Entry 6S7X (X-ray diffraction, 1.70 A resolution); this record covers chains A and B.

== Chain A (and B) ==
Molecule: Activity-regulated cytoskeleton associated protein 1
From: Drosophila melanogaster
Notes: chain B of this document is another copy of the same molecule, construct and numbering; everything in this record applies to it too
UniProt: Q7K1U0 (ARC1_DROME); residues 39-205 here = UniProt positions 39-205
Amino-acid sequence (170 residues; row label = number of the first residue in the row):
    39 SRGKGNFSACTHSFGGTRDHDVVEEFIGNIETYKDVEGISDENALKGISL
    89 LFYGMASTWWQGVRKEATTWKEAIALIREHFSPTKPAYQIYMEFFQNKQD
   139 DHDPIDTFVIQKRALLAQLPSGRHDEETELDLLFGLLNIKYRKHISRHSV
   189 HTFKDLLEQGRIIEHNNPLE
Unresolved in the structure: 39-40, 206-208 (chain B: 39-42, 206-208)
Sequence notes: expression tag (206-208)
Modified positions: Mse93 (selenomethionine; parent Met); Mse130 (selenomethionine; parent Met)
Bound ions: Na+: E104, E110
What the authors report for this chain:
  - self-association interface (contacts with another copy of this molecule); pairs are residue here / residue on that copy: R161-D169 (salt bridge), Y126, Y129, Mse130, F133, L170, F172, L174
  - contacts within the chain: F52-L89 (backbone contact), F52-Y91 (backbone contact)
  - mutagenesis - F133A: unchanged binding to Activity-regulated cytoskeleton associated protein 1 (chain A)
  - mutagenesis - Y129A/F133A, F133A/R161A: abolished stability

== How chain A and chain B interact ==
Residue-residue contacts - 37 pairs, chain A then chain B:
  E104(A) with S187(B)
  E117(A) with H186(B), salt bridge
  H118(A) with H186(B)
  A125(A) with D169(B)
  Y126(A) with D169(B); F172(B), hydrophobic; G173(B); R185(B)
  Y129(A) with F133(B), hydrophobic; T166(B); D169(B); L170(B), hydrophobic
  Mse130(A) with F133(B); K136(B); G173(B); L174(B)
  F133(A) with Y129(B), hydrophobic; F133(B), hydrophobic
  K136(A) with Mse130(B)
  R161(A) with E165(B), salt bridge; T166(B), hydrogen bond; D169(B), salt bridge
  H162(A) with H162(B)
  E165(A) with R161(B), salt bridge
  T166(A) with R161(B), hydrogen bond
  D169(A) with A125(B); Y126(B); Y129(B); R161(B), salt bridge
  L170(A) with Y129(B), hydrophobic
  F172(A) with Y126(B), hydrophobic
  G173(A) with Y126(B); Mse130(B)
  L174(A) with Mse130(B)
  H186(A) with E117(B), salt bridge; H118(B)
  H189(A) with E104(B), salt bridge
Interface residues without a listed pair, chain A (23 interface residues in all): L114, R180, R185
Interface residues without a listed pair, chain B (24 interface residues in all): Q134, R180, S184

== Summary ==
The interface between chain A and chain B involves 23 residues on one side and 24 on the other, with 2
hydrogen bonds and 7 salt bridges. Polar contacts include E117(A)-H186(B), R161(A)-E165(B) and
R161(A)-D169(B). From the paper: Y129A/F133A and F133A/R161A of chain A abolish stability; a self-association
interface involving Y126(A), Y129(A) and Mse130(A) among others.
Both chains are Activity-regulated cytoskeleton associated protein 1 (Drosophila melanogaster). Entry 6S7X
(dARC1 capsid domain dimer, orthorhombic form at 1.7 Angstrom) was determined by X-ray diffraction, deposited
together with 6S7Y.
